7Q20 - chain A; structure by X-ray diffraction, 1.95 A resolution.

# Chain A
Molecule: Ruminococcus gnavus endogalactosidase GH98
Organism: Ruminococcus gnavus (strain ATCC 29149 / VPI C7-9)
UniProt: A7B6A6 (A7B6A6_RUMGV); numbering as in UniProt (aligned over 48-893)
Sequence (846 residues; each row starts with the number of its first residue):
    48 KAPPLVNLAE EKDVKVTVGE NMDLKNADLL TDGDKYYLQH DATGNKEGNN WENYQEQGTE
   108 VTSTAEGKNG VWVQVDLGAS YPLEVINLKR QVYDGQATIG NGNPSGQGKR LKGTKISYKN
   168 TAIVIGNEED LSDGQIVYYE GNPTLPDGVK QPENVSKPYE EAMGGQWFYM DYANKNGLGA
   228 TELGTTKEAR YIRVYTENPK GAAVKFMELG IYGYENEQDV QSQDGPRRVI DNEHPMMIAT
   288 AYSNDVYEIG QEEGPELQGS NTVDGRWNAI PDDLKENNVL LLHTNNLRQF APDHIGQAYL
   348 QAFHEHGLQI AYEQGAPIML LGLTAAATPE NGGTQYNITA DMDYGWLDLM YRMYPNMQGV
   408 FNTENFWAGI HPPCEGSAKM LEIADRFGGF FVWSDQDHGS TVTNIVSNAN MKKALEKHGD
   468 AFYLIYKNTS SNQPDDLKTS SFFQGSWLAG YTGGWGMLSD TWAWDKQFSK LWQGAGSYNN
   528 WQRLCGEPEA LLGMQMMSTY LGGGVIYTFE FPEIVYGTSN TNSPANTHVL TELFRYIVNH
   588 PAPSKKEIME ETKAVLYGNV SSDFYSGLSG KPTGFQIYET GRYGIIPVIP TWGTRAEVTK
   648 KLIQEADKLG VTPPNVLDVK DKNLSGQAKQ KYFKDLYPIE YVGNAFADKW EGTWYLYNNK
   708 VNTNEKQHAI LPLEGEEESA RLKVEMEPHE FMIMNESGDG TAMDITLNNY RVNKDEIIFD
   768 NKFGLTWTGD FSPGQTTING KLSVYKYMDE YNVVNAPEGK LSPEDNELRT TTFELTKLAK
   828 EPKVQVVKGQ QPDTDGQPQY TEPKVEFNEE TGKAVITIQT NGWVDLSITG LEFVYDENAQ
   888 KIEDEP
Not modelled in the structure: 48
Bound ions: Ca2+ site 1: L76, D79, D81, Y84, M254, E255; Ca2+ site 2: E687, D695, K696; Ca2+ site 3: N742, E743; Mg2+: D812, N813, Q846
From the paper describing this entry:
  - binding site for alpha-L-fucopyranose: Y289, H330, T371
  - binding site for beta-D-galactopyranose: K513
  - binding site for 2-acetamido-2-deoxy-alpha-D-galactopyranose: Q305, N332, W528, K788
  - specificity-determining residues: Q305, W528, K788
  - mutagenesis - Q305W, W528A, W528D, K788A: abolished catalytic activity
  - mutagenesis - Q305A: decreased catalytic activity
  - mutagenesis - K788A: unchanged stability
  - conformationally variable residues (side-chain flip): E411 (proposed by the authors, not directly observed)
  - catalytic residues: E411 (by similarity / conservation)

# Overview
L76, D79, D81, Y84, M254 and E255 form the Ca2+ site 1. E687, D695 and K696 form the Ca2+ site 2. From the
paper: the catalytic residue E411; Q305W, W528A and W528D, among others, abolish catalytic activity; 5
substitutions were tested in all.
Chain A is Ruminococcus gnavus endogalactosidase GH98 (Ruminococcus gnavus (strain ATCC 29149 / VPI C7-9));
the structure, Ruminococcus gnavus ATC29149 endo-beta-1,4-galactosidase (RgGH98) in complex with blood group A
trisaccharide, was determined by X-ray diffraction, deposited together with 7Q1W and 7PMO.
